Entry 6W4H (X-ray diffraction, 1.80 A resolution); this record covers chains A and B.

[Chain A]
Protein: 2'-O-methyltransferase
Source organism: Severe acute respiratory syndrome coronavirus 2
Notes: EC 2.1.1.-
UniProtKB: P0DTD1 (R1AB_SARS2); residue numbers follow UniProt; this construct covers 6799-7096
Sequence (301 residues; numbered 6796 to 7096; the number before each row is that of its first residue):
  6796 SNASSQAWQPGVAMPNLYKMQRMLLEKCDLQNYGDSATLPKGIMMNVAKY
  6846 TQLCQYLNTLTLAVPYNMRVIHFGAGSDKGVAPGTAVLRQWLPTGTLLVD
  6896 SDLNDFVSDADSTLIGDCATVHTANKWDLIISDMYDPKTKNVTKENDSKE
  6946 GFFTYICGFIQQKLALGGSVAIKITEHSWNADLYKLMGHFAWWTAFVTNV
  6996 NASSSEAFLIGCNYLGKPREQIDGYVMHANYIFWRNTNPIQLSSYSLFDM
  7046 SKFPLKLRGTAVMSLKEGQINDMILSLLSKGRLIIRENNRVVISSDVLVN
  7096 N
Disordered / not traced: 6796-6797
Sequence notes: expression tag (6796-6798)
Curated features (UniProtKB/Swiss-Prot):
  - active site: Lys6844, Asp6928, Lys6968, Glu7001
  - mutagenesis: Asp6928 (D6928A: Complete loss of virus replication in human respiratory cells), Lys6968 (K6968A: Complete loss of virus replication in human respiratory cells)
Residues lining bound ligands:
  - beta-D-fructopyranose (BDF): Leu6855, Thr6856, Trp6987, Cys7007, Asn7008, Ser7074
  - S-adenosylmethionine (SAM): Asn6841, Tyr6845, His6867, Gly6869, Ala6870, Gly6871, Ser6872, Ala6877, Pro6878, Gly6879, Asp6897, Leu6898, Asn6899, Gly6911, Asp6912, Cys6913, Asp6928, Met6929, Tyr6930, Phe6947, Lys6968
From the paper describing this entry:
  - catalytic residues: Asp6928, Glu7001 (by similarity / conservation)

[Chain B]
Protein: Non-structural protein 10
Source organism: Severe acute respiratory syndrome coronavirus 2
UniProtKB: P0DTD1 (R1AB_SARS2); residues 4254-4392 here = UniProt positions 4254-4392
Sequence (142 residues; numbered 4251 to 4392; the number before each row is that of its first residue):
  4251 SNAAGNATEVPANSTVLSFCAFAVDAAKAYKDYLASGGQPITNCVKMLCT
  4301 HTGTGQAITVTPEANMDQESFGGASCCLYCRCHIDHPNPKGFCDLKGKYV
  4351 QIPTTCANDPVGFTLKNTVCTVCGMWKGYGCSCDQLREPMLQ
Disordered / not traced: 4251-4270, 4387-4392
Sequence notes: expression tag (4251-4253)
Curated features (UniProtKB/Swiss-Prot):
  - binding site (Zn(2+)): Cys4327, Cys4330, His4336, Cys4343, Cys4370, Cys4373, Cys4381, Cys4383
  - site: Gln4392 (Cleavage)
Metal / ion sites: Zn2+ site 1: Cys4327, Cys4330, His4336, Cys4343; Zn2+ site 2: Cys4370, Cys4373, Cys4381, Cys4383
Residues lining bound ligands: beta-D-fructopyranose (BDF): Ile4291, Thr4292, Asn4293, Cys4294, Phe4321, Ala4357, Asn4358, Pro4360

[How chain A and chain B interact]
Residue-residue contacts (46; chain A residue first):
  Lys6836(A) - Lys4296(B)  hydrogen bond (backbone-side chain)
  Gly6837(A) - Lys4296(B)
  Ile6838(A) - Lys4296(B)
  Ile6838(A) - Met4297(B)
  Ile6838(A) - Leu4298(B)  hydrophobic
  Met6839(A) - Asn4293(B)
  Met6839(A) - Cys4294(B)
  Val6842(A) - Val4295(B)  hydrophobic
  Val6842(A) - Lys4296(B)
  Thr6846(A) - Leu4298(B)
  Lys6874(A) - Asn4293(B)  hydrogen bond
  Val6876(A) - Asn4293(B)
  Val6876(A) - Val4295(B)  hydrophobic
  Val6876(A) - Ser4325(B)
  Val6876(A) - Arg4331(B)
  Pro6878(A) - Val4295(B)  hydrophobic
  Ala6881(A) - Val4295(B)  hydrophobic
  Ala6881(A) - Met4297(B)
  Ala6881(A) - Tyr4349(B)  hydrogen bond (backbone-side chain)
  Val6882(A) - Met4297(B)
  Arg6884(A) - Gly4347(B)  hydrogen bond (side chain-backbone)
  Arg6884(A) - Tyr4349(B)
  Gln6885(A) - Met4297(B)
  Gln6885(A) - Leu4298(B)  hydrogen bond (side chain-backbone)
  Gln6885(A) - Thr4311(B)
  Gln6885(A) - Pro4312(B)
  Gln6885(A) - Tyr4349(B)  hydrogen bond (backbone-side chain)
  Thr6889(A) - Val4310(B)
  Val6902(A) - Ala4324(B)  hydrophobic
  Val6902(A) - Cys4330(B)
  Val6902(A) - Arg4331(B)
  Val6902(A) - His4333(B)
  Ser6903(A) - Ala4324(B)
  Ser6903(A) - Lys4346(B)  hydrogen bond (backbone-side chain)
  Asp6904(A) - Gly4322(B)
  Asp6904(A) - Gly4323(B)
  Asp6904(A) - Ala4324(B)  hydrogen bond (side chain-backbone)
  Asp6904(A) - Lys4346(B)
  Asp6904(A) - Gly4347(B)  hydrogen bond (side chain-backbone)
  Asp6904(A) - Lys4348(B)
  Ala6905(A) - Lys4346(B)
  Leu7042(A) - Leu4298(B)  hydrophobic
  Met7045(A) - Leu4298(B)
  Met7045(A) - Cys4299(B)
  Met7045(A) - Thr4300(B)
  Ser7046(A) - Thr4300(B)
Also at the interface, not in a pair above, chain A (23 interface residues in all): Pro6835, Ala6843
Also at the interface, not in a pair above, chain B (23 interface residues in all): Leu4345
The authors on this interface:
  - specific contacts: Ala6881(A)-Tyr4349(B)
  - interface residues, chain A: Pro6835(A), Lys6836(A), Ile6838(A), Met6839(A), Val6842(A), Ala6843(A), Val6876(A), Pro6878(A), Ala6881(A), Asp6904(A), Leu7042(A), Met7045(A)
  - interface residues, chain B: Cys4294(B), Val4295(B), Lys4296(B), Met4297(B), Leu4298(B), Ala4324(B), Gly4347(B)

[Overview]
The chain A/chain B interface involves 23 residues from each chain, with 9 hydrogen bonds. Polar contacts
include Lys6836(A)-Lys4296(B), Lys6874(A)-Asn4293(B) and Ala6881(A)-Tyr4349(B). The authors report a contact
between Ala6881(A) and Tyr4349(B). Ligands of chain A: S-adenosylmethionine and beta-D-fructopyranose. The
paper reports catalytic residues Asp6928(A) and Glu7001(A); interface residues Pro6835(A), Lys6836(A) and
Cys4294(B) among others.
Chain A is 2'-O-methyltransferase and chain B is Non-structural protein 10, both from Severe acute respiratory
syndrome coronavirus 2; the structure, 1.80 Angstrom Resolution Crystal Structure of NSP16 - NSP10 Complex
from SARS-CoV-2, was determined by X-ray diffraction, deposited together with 6W75, 6WJT, 6WKQ, 6WQ3, 6WRZ and
6WVN.
